4BYJ - chain A; structure by X-ray diffraction, 2.75 A resolution.

== Chain A ==
Name: Aurora kinase A
Source organism: Homo sapiens
Notes: EC 2.7.11.1
Reference sequence: O14965 (AURKA_HUMAN); numbering as in UniProt (aligned over 122-403)
Amino-acid sequence (285 residues; each row starts with the number of its first residue):
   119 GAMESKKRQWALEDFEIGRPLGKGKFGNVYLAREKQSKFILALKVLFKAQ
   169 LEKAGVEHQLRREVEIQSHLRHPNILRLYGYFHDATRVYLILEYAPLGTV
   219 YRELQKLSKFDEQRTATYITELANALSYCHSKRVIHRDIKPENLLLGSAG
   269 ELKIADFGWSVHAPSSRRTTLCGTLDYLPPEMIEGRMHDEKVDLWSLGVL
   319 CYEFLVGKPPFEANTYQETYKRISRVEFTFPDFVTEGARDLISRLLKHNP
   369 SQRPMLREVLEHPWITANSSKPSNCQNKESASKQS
Unresolved in the structure: 119-125, 275-291, 389-403
Differences from the reference sequence: expression tag (119-121)
UniProt features mapped onto this chain:
  - region: H280 to L293 (Activation segment)
  - active site: D256 (Proton acceptor)
  - binding site (ATP): K143, K162, E211 to A213, E260, N261, D274
  - modified residue: T287 (Phosphothreonine), T288 (Phosphothreonine), S342 (Phosphoserine)
  - cross-link: K258 (Glycyl lysine isopeptide (Lys-Gly) (interchain with G-Cter in SUMO2))
  - natural variant: S155 (S155R: In a colorectal adenocarcinoma sample), V174 (V174M: In a metastatic melanoma sample)
  - mutagenesis: K162 (K162R: Loss of kinase activity), F165 (F165A: Decreases the interaction with phosphatase type 1 isoforms), G198 (G198N: Reduces interaction with TPX2. Reduces kinase activity tenfold. Promotes interaction with the AURKB binding partners INCENP and BIRC5 that are normally not bound by AURKA), R205 (R205A: Reduces ubiquitination and proteasomal degradation), D274 (D274N: Abolishes cilia disassembly and kinase activity), T287 (T287A: No direct effect on catalytic activity; T287E: Enhances interaction with TPX2), T288 (T288A: Reduces cilia disassembly and kinase activity; T288D: Mimics phosphorylation state and increases kinase activity), C290 (C290A: Enhances stability; when associated with A-393), Y334 (Y334A: Reduces binding to MYCN), Q335 (Q335A: Reduces binding to MYCN), F346 (F346A: Decreases the interaction with phosphatase type 1 isoforms), C393 (C393A: Enhances stability; when associated with A-290)
Ligand contacts: FH5 ((S)-N-(1-(6-chloro-2-(1,3-dimethyl-1H-pyrazol-4-yl)-3H-imidazo[4,5-b]pyridin-7-yl)pyrrolidin-3-yl)acetamide): R137, L139, K141, G142, K143, G145, V147, A160, K162, L194, L210, E211, Y212, A213, P214, L215, G216, T217, E260, L263, D274
From the paper describing this entry:
  - mutagenesis - T217E (33-fold): decreased binding to 28c
  - mutagenesis - T217E (64-fold): decreased binding to 40f
  - mutagenesis - L215R, R220K: unchanged binding to 28c
  - mutagenesis - L215R, R220K: unchanged binding to 40f
  - specificity-determining residues: T217
  - post-translational modification sites: T288

== Overview ==
Chain A binds compound FH5. Curated annotation (UniProt) lists active-site residue D256, 8 ATP-binding
residues and 12 mutagenesis sites. The paper reports that T217E reduces binding to 28c; the specificity
determinant T217; 3 substitutions were tested in all.
Chain A is Aurora kinase A (Homo sapiens); the structure, Aurora A kinase bound to a highly selective
imidazopyridine inhibitor, was determined by X-ray diffraction, deposited together with 4BYI.
